9EWB - chains A and F of the 4 polymer chains in the assembly; structure by X-ray diffraction, 2.32 A resolution.

# Chain A
Molecule: DNA polymerase lambda
Organism: Homo sapiens
Notes: EC 2.7.7.7, 4.2.99.-
UniProt: Q9UGP5 (DPOLL_HUMAN); the construct has insertions or renumbered stretches relative to UniProt, so the offset changes along the chain: 242-462 = UniProt 242-462; 467-570 = UniProt 472-575
Amino-acid sequence (330 residues; numbered 241 to 570; the number before each row is that of its first residue):
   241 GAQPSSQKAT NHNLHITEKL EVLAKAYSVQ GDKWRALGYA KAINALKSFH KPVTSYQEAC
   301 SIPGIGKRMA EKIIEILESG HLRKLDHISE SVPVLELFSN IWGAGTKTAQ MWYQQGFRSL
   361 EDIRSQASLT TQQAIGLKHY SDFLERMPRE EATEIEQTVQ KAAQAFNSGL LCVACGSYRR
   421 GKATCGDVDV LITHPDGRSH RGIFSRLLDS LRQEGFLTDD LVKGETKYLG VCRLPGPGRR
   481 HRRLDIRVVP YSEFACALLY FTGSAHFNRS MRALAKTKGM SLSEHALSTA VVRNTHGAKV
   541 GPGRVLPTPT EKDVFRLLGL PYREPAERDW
Unresolved in the structure: 241-249
Construct notes: expression tag (241); linker (463-466); engineered mutation Arg487 (Ile492 in Q9UGP5); conflict Ala538 (Cys543 in Q9UGP5)
Ion coordination: Na+ site 1: Cys300, Ile302, Ile305 (shared with 1 residue of chain H); Na+ site 2: Ser339, Ile341, Ala344 (shared with 1 residue of chain G); Ca2+: Asp427, Asp429 (together with dTTP)
Small-molecule neighbours: dTTP (TTP): Arg386, Gly416, Ser417, Arg420, Cys425, Gly426, Asp427, Asp429, Tyr500, Phe501, Thr502, Gly503, Ser504, Ala505, Asn508

# Chain F
Molecule: 11-nt DNA strand
Sequence (11 nucleotides; each row starts with the number of its first residue):
     1 CGGCAGTACT G

# Interface between chain A and chain F
Contacting residue pairs (26):
  Trp274(A) with DC4(F), stacking on the base
  Gln372(A) with DT10(F), sugar contact
  Val462(A) with DC9(F), sugar contact; DT10(F), phosphate contact
  Lys463(A) with DC9(F), phosphate contact; DT10(F), hydrogen bond to the phosphate
  Gly464(A) with DC9(F), sugar contact
  Glu465(A) with DC9(F), phosphate contact
  Lys467(A) with DA8(F), sugar contact; DC9(F), phosphate contact
  Tyr500(A) with DG6(F), base contact
  Arg509(A) with DA5(F), salt bridge to the phosphate
  Arg512(A) with DA5(F), hydrogen bond to the base; DG6(F), hydrogen bond to the base
  Ala513(A) with DA5(F), sugar contact
  Lys516(A) with DC4(F), salt bridge to the phosphate; DG6(F), phosphate contact
  Leu522(A) with DG6(F), sugar contact
  Ser523(A) with DG6(F), phosphate contact; DT7(F), sugar contact
  Glu524(A) with DG6(F), hydrogen bond to the base; DT7(F), sugar contact
  His525(A) with DT7(F), hydrogen bond to the phosphate; DA8(F), salt bridge to the phosphate
  Arg533(A) with DG6(F), salt bridge to the phosphate
  His536(A) with DG3(F), salt bridge to the phosphate
Also at the interface, not in a pair above, chain A (25 interface residues in all): Leu277, Thr371, Leu461, Thr466, Ser521, Gly537, Lys539
Also at the interface, not in a pair above, chain F (9 interface residues in all): DG11

# Overview
25 residues of chain A and 9 residues of chain F are in contact; the contacts include 5 hydrogen bonds, 5 salt
bridges and 1 aromatic stacking contact. Polar pairs include Arg512(A)-DA5(F), Arg512(A)-DG6(F) and
Glu524(A)-DG6(F). Ligands of chain A: dTTP.
Here chain A is DNA polymerase lambda (Homo sapiens) and chain F is an 11-nt DNA strand. Entry 9EWB (DNA
Polymerase Lambda I493R, TTP:At Ca2+ Ground State Ternary Complex) was determined by X-ray diffraction,
deposited together with 9EWC, 9EWD, 9EWE and 9EWG.
